6VZI - chains B and G of the 6 polymer chains in the assembly; structure by X-ray diffraction, 2.72 A resolution.

Chain B:
Protein: Envelope glycoprotein gp41
Organism: Human immunodeficiency virus 1
Notes: fragment: ectodomain
Reference sequence: W6ICH7 (W6ICH7_9HIV1); residues 511-664 here correspond to UniProt positions 504-657 (UniProt number = residue number - 7)
Amino-acid sequence (154 residues; each row starts with the number of its first residue):
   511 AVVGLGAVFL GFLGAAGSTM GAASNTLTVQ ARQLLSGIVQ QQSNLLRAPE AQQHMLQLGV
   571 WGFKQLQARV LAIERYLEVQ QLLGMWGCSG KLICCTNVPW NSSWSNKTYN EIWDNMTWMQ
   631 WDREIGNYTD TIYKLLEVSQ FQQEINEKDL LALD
Unresolved in the structure: 511-517, 539-564, 664
Disulfide bonds: Cys-598/Cys-604
Construct notes: engineered mutation Asn-535 (Ile528 in W6ICH7), Pro-559 (Ile552 in W6ICH7), Gly-569 (Thr562 in W6ICH7), Phe-573 (Ile566 in W6ICH7), Glu-588 (Lys581 in W6ICH7), Val-589 (Asp582 in W6ICH7), Cys-605 (Thr598 in W6ICH7), Pro-609 (Tyr602 in W6ICH7), Gly-636 (Asp629 in W6ICH7), Phe-651 (Lys644 in W6ICH7), Ile-655 (Ser648 in W6ICH7)
From the paper describing this entry:
  - conformationally variable residues (order/disorder transition): Val-512 to Ala-517

Chain G:
Protein: Envelope glycoprotein gp160
Organism: Human immunodeficiency virus 1
Reference sequence: A0A0N9FF17 (A0A0N9FF17_9HIV1); the construct lacks a stretch of the UniProt sequence and is renumbered around it, so the offset changes along the chain: 33-134 = UniProt 29-130; 142-185 = UniProt 131-174; 188-309 = UniProt 180-301; 312-321 = UniProt 302-311; 4 more segments
Amino-acid sequence (471 residues; each row starts with the number of its first residue; note: 16 numbers in that range are skipped by the numbering (no residue carries them; nothing is unmodelled there); a row labelled like 185A-185E holds insertion residues (185A, then the next letters in order)):
    33 GLWVTVYYGV PVWREAKTTL FCASDAKSYE KEVHNVWATH ACVPTDPNPQ ELVLENVTEN
    93 FNMWKNDMVD QMHEDIISLW DQSLKPCVKL TPLCVTLNCS DA
   142 KVNATYKGTR EEIKNCSFNA TTELRDKKRR EYALFYRLDI VPLS
185A-185E GEGNN
   188 NSEYRLINCN TSVITQICPK VTFDPIPIHY CAPAGYAILK CNNKTFNGTG PCNNVSTVQC
   248 THGIKPVVST QLLLNGSLAE EEIIIRSENL TDNVKTIIVH LNESVEITCT RPNNMTRKSV
   308 RI
   312 GPGQTFYALG
  321A D
   322 IIGDIRQPHC NISEIKWEKT LQRVSEKLRE HF
   355 NKTII
   361 FNQSSGGDLE ITTHSFNCGG EFFYCNTSDL FFNKT
   399 FNETYSTGSN STNSTITLPC RIKQIINMWQ EVGRAMYAPP IAGNITCKSN ITGLLLTRDG
   459 GGNNSTKETF RPGGGNMRDN WRSELYKYKV VEVKPLGIAP TECRRRVVQR RRRRR
Unresolved in the structure: 60-64, 142-151, 185A-185E, 399-410, 459-465, 505-513
Disulfide bonds: Cys-54/Cys-74, Cys-119/Cys-205, Cys-126/Cys-196, Cys-131/Cys-157, Cys-218/Cys-247, Cys-228/Cys-239, Cys-296/Cys-331, Cys-378/Cys-445, Cys-385/Cys-418
Covalent attachments: glycan linked to Asn-88, Asn-332; N-acetylglucosamine (NAG) linked to Asn-130, Asn-156, Asn-160, Asn-197, Asn-230, Asn-234, Asn-241, Asn-262, Asn-289, Asn-301, Asn-362, Asn-386, Asn-448
Construct notes: engineered mutation Ile-204 (Ala196 in A0A0N9FF17), Met-302 (Asn294 in A0A0N9FF17), Leu-320 (Thr310 in A0A0N9FF17), Pro-329 (Ala320 in A0A0N9FF17), Pro-437 (Ser423 in A0A0N9FF17), Asn-442 (Glu428 in A0A0N9FF17), Cys-501 (Ala487 in A0A0N9FF17); expression tag (508-513)
From the paper describing this entry:
  - contacts within the chain: Tyr-177/Met-302 (hydrophobic contact), Tyr-177/Leu-320 (hydrophobic contact)

Interface between chain B and chain G:
Residue-residue contacts (105; chain B residue first):
  Leu-520(B) with Gly-222(G)
  Gly-521(B) with Leu-84(G)
  Phe-522(B) with Gly-41(G)
  Leu-523(B) with Trp-45(G), hydrophobic; Leu-86(G); Ala-224(G), hydrophobic; Val-491(G), hydrophobic
  Gly-524(B) with Leu-84(G); Leu-86(G)
  Ala-525(B) with Pro-43(G)
  Ala-526(B) with Pro-43(G), hydrophobic; Trp-45(G), hydrophobic; Val-89(G), hydrophobic
  Gly-527(B) with Glu-87(G); Asn-88(G); Val-89(G)
  Met-530(B) with Ala-497(G), hydrophobic
  Ser-534(B) with Tyr-39(G)
  Asn-535(B) with Tyr-39(G), hydrogen bond
  Gln-567(B) with His-72(G)
  Gly-569(B) with Gln-114(G)
  Val-570(B) with Ser-110(G); Leu-111(G), hydrophobic; Gln-114(G), hydrogen bond (backbone-side chain)
  Trp-571(B) with Cys-54(G), hydrophobic; Trp-69(G), hydrogen bond (side chain-backbone); Ala-70(G); Ala-73(G), hydrophobic; Cys-74(G); Asp-107(G); Leu-111(G); Tyr-217(G)
  Lys-574(B) with Leu-52(G), hydrogen bond (side chain-backbone); Gln-103(G), hydrogen bond; Asp-107(G), salt bridge
  Gln-575(B) with Phe-53(G); Val-75(G)
  Ala-578(B) with Thr-51(G); Phe-53(G), hydrophobic; Pro-220(G)
  Leu-581(B) with Thr-50(G); Tyr-223(G)
  Ala-582(B) with Ala-221(G)
  Arg-585(B) with Gly-222(G), hydrogen bond (side chain-backbone); Tyr-223(G); Glu-490(G), salt bridge; Val-491(G), hydrogen bond (side chain-backbone)
  Tyr-586(B) with Tyr-40(G)
  Val-589(B) with Tyr-40(G), hydrophobic; Pro-493(G), hydrophobic; Leu-494(G), hydrophobic
  Gln-590(B) with Tyr-40(G), hydrogen bond
  Leu-592(B) with Leu-494(G), hydrophobic
  Leu-593(B) with Val-38(G), hydrophobic; Tyr-40(G), hydrophobic; Leu-494(G), hydrophobic
  Trp-596(B) with Val-38(G), hydrophobic; Leu-494(G), hydrophobic; Arg-503(G), hydrogen bond (backbone-side chain)
  Gly-597(B) with Arg-503(G), hydrogen bond (backbone-side chain)
  Lys-601(B) with Tyr-40(G)
  Leu-602(B) with Val-38(G); Tyr-39(G); Tyr-40(G), hydrogen bond (backbone-backbone)
  Ile-603(B) with Thr-37(G); Val-38(G); Tyr-39(G), hydrophobic
  Cys-604(B) with Thr-37(G); Val-38(G), hydrogen bond (backbone-backbone)
  Cys-605(B) with Cys-501(G), disulfide; Arg-503(G), hydrogen bond (backbone-side chain)
  Thr-606(B) with Val-36(G), hydrogen bond (side chain-backbone); Val-38(G); Arg-502(G); Arg-503(G), hydrogen bond (backbone-backbone)
  Asn-607(B) with Arg-502(G), hydrogen bond; Arg-503(G)
  Val-608(B) with Trp-35(G); Val-36(G), hydrogen bond (backbone-backbone)
  Pro-609(B) with Leu-34(G); Trp-35(G)
  Trp-610(B) with Leu-34(G), hydrogen bond (backbone-backbone); Val-36(G), hydrophobic; Pro-498(G), hydrophobic
  Trp-623(B) with Tyr-39(G), hydrophobic; Ala-497(G), hydrophobic; Pro-498(G), hydrogen bond (side chain-backbone); Thr-499(G)
  Trp-628(B) with Tyr-39(G), hydrophobic; Val-42(G); Pro-43(G); Val-44(G); Gly-495(G); Ile-496(G); Ala-497(G), hydrophobic
  Met-629(B) with Val-44(G), hydrophobic; Trp-45(G)
  Trp-631(B) with Ile-496(G), hydrogen bond (side chain-backbone); Ala-497(G); Pro-498(G)
  Asp-632(B) with Val-44(G)
  Ile-642(B) with Val-36(G), hydrophobic
  Tyr-643(B) with Leu-494(G)
  Gln-650(B) with Arg-503(G)
  Gln-653(B) with Arg-503(G), hydrogen bond
Also at the interface, not in a pair above, chain B (58 interface residues in all): Val-518, Phe-519, Ser-528, Ala-533, Gln-577, Cys-598, Trp-614, Ile-622, Leu-646, Ser-649, Leu-660
Also at the interface, not in a pair above, chain G (54 interface residues in all): Val-85, Gln-246, Arg-504
Inter-chain disulfides: Cys-605(B)/Cys-501(G)

Summary:
Chain B and chain G form an interface of 58 and 54 residues respectively; the contacts include 1 disulfide
bond, 21 hydrogen bonds and 2 salt bridges. Among the polar pairs are Lys-574(B)/Asp-107(G),
Arg-585(B)/Glu-490(G) and Asn-535(B)/Tyr-39(G). From the paper: conformational variability at Val-512(B);
contacts within the chain involving Met-302(G), Tyr-177(G) and Leu-320(G).
Chain B is Envelope glycoprotein gp41 and chain G is Envelope glycoprotein gp160, both from Human
immunodeficiency virus 1; the structure, Crystal Structure of HIV-1 CAP256 RnS-3mut-2G-SOSIP.664 Prefusion Env
Trimer in Complex with Human Antibodies 3H109L and ..., was determined by X-ray diffraction together with 6W03
from the same study.
